PDB entry 4PHN | X-ray diffraction, 1.79 A resolution | chains A and B

Chain A (and B):
Name: Calpain small subunit 1
From: Sus scrofa
Notes: fragment: PEF(S) domain VI, residues 94-266; chain B of this document is another copy of the same molecule, construct and numbering; everything in this record applies to it too
UniProt: P04574 (CPNS1_PIG); residues 94-266 here = UniProt positions 94-266
Chain sequence (173 residues; row label = number of the first residue in the row):
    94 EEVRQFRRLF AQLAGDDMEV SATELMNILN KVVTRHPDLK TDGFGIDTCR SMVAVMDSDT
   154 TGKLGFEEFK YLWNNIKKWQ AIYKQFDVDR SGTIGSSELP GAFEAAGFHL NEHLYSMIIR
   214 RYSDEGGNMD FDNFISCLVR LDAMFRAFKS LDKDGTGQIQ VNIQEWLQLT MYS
Curated features (UniProtKB/Swiss-Prot):
  - binding site (Ca(2+)): Ala107, Asp110, Glu112, Glu117, Asp135, Asp150, Asp152, Thr154, Lys156, Glu161, Asp180, Asp182, Ser184, Thr186, Glu191, Asp223
  - modified residue: Lys177 (N6-acetyllysine)
Metal / ion sites: Ca2+ site 1: Ala107, Asp110, Glu112, Glu117; Ca2+ site 2: Asp135, Asp223, Asp225, Asn226; Ca2+ site 3: Asp150, Asp152, Thr154, Lys156, Glu161; Ca2+ site 4: Asp180, Asp182, Ser184, Thr186, Glu191

Chain A / chain B interface:
Residue-residue contacts - 81 pairs, chain A then chain B:
  Asp135(A) with Ile139(B)
  Asp140(A) with Arg214(B), salt bridge
  Thr141(A) with Asp140(B), hydrogen bond
  Arg143(A) with Arg214(B); Asn226(B)
  Ser144(A) with Arg214(B)
  Ala147(A) with Arg214(B)
  Thr153(A) with Arg213(B)
  Gly155(A) with Arg213(B)
  Lys156(A) with Glu218(B), salt bridge
  Asn204(A) with Gln257(B), hydrogen bond
  His206(A) with Gln261(B), hydrogen bond
  Leu207(A) with Gln261(B)
  Met210(A) with Leu260(B); Gln261(B), hydrogen bond; Met264(B), hydrophobic
  Ile211(A) with Met264(B), hydrophobic
  Arg213(A) with Thr153(B)
  Arg214(A) with Arg143(B), hydrogen bond (backbone-side chain); Ala147(B); Gln261(B), hydrogen bond (side chain-backbone); Met264(B), hydrogen bond (side chain-backbone); Tyr265(B), hydrogen bond
  Tyr215(A) with Met264(B); Tyr265(B); Ser266(B)
  Asn226(A) with Arg143(B)
  Cys230(A) with Met264(B)
  Arg233(A) with Arg233(B); Thr263(B); Met264(B); Tyr265(B), hydrogen bond (side chain-backbone); Ser266(B)
  Leu234(A) with Leu260(B), hydrophobic; Met264(B), hydrophobic
  Met237(A) with Trp259(B), hydrogen bond (backbone-side chain); Thr263(B)
  Phe238(A) with Ile256(B), hydrophobic; Leu260(B), hydrophobic
  Phe241(A) with Val254(B); Asn255(B); Ile256(B); Trp259(B)
  Gly250(A) with Asn255(B)
  Gln251(A) with Gln253(B), hydrogen bond; Val254(B); Asn255(B)
  Ile252(A) with Ile252(B); Gln253(B); Val254(B), hydrogen bond (backbone-backbone)
  Gln253(A) with Gln251(B); Ile252(B); Gln253(B)
  Val254(A) with Phe241(B); Gln251(B); Ile252(B), hydrogen bond (backbone-backbone)
  Asn255(A) with Gly250(B)
  Ile256(A) with Phe241(B); Gly250(B), hydrogen bond (backbone-backbone)
  Gln257(A) with Asn204(B), hydrogen bond; Leu207(B)
  Trp259(A) with Met237(B), hydrogen bond (side chain-backbone); Phe241(B); Trp259(B), hydrophobic; Leu262(B), hydrophobic
  Leu260(A) with Leu207(B), hydrophobic; Phe238(B), hydrophobic
  Gln261(A) with His206(B), hydrogen bond; Leu207(B); Met210(B)
  Leu262(A) with Trp259(B), hydrophobic
  Thr263(A) with Arg233(B), hydrogen bond (backbone-side chain); Met237(B)
  Met264(A) with Cys230(B); Arg233(B); Leu234(B), hydrophobic
  Tyr265(A) with Met210(B); Arg213(B), hydrogen bond; Arg214(B)
  Ser266(A) with Arg214(B), hydrogen bond (backbone-side chain); Arg233(B), hydrogen bond
Interface residues without a listed pair, chain A (44 interface residues in all): Ile139, Asp150, Thr154, Ala240
Interface residues without a listed pair, chain B (44 interface residues in all): Asp135, Asp150, Gly155, Leu203, Ile211, Tyr215, Ser216, Asp217, Ala240

Summary:
The chain A/chain B interface involves 44 residues from each chain, with 21 hydrogen bonds and 2 salt bridges.
Polar contacts include Asp140(A)-Arg214(B), Lys156(A)-Glu218(B) and Thr141(A)-Asp140(B). UniProt lists 16
Ca2+-binding residues on chain A.
Chain A and chain B are both Calpain small subunit 1 (Sus scrofa); the structure, The Structural Basis of
Differential Inhibition of Human Calpain by Indole and Phenyl alpha-Mercaptoacrylic Acids, was determined by
X-ray diffraction (same publication as 4PHJ, 4PHK and 4PHM).
